PDB entry 4F4X | X-ray diffraction, 2.05 A resolution | chains A and T of the 3 polymer chains in the assembly

== Chain A ==
Name: DNA polymerase IV
From: Sulfolobus acidocaldarius
Notes: EC 2.7.7.7
Reference sequence: chimeric construct of Q4JB80, Q97W02: residues 1-231 from Q4JB80 (DPO4_SULAC) positions 1-231 (same numbers); residues 232-353 from Q97W02 positions 231-352 (UniProt number = residue number - 1)
Chain sequence (361 residues; numbered 1 to 361; the number before each row is that of its first residue):
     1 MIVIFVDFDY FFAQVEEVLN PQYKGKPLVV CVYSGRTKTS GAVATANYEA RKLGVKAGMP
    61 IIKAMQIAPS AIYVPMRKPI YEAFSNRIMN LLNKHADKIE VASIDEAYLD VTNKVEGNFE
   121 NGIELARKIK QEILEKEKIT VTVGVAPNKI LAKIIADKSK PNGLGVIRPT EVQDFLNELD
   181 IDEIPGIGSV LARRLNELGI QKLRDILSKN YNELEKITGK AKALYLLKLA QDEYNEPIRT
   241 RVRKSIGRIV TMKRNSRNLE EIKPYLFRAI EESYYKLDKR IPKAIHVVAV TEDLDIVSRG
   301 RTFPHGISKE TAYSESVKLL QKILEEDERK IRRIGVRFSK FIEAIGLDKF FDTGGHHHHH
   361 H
Disordered / not traced: 343-361
Construct notes: expression tag (354-361)
Ion coordination: Ca2+ site 1: Asp7, Phe8, Asp105 (together with 2'-deoxycytidine-5'-triphosphate); Ca2+ site 2: Asp7, Asp105, Glu106 (together with 2'-deoxycytidine-5'-triphosphate) (shared with 1 residue of chain P); Ca2+ site 3: Asp295 (shared with 1 residue of chain P)
Small-molecule neighbours: 2'-deoxycytidine-5'-triphosphate (DCP): Asp7, Phe8, Asp9, Tyr10, Phe11, Phe12, Ala44, Thr45, Tyr48, Arg51, Ala57, Gly58, Asp105, Lys160
Curated features (UniProtKB/Swiss-Prot):
  - active site: Glu106
  - binding site (Mg(2+)): Asp7, Asp105
  - site: Phe12 (Substrate discrimination)
From the paper describing this entry:
  - contacts within the chain: Arg36-Asn255 (hydrogen bond)
  - binding site for the 19-nt DNA strand (chain T): Thr251, Arg332

== Chain T ==
Molecule: 19-nt DNA strand
Sequence (19 nucleotides; each row starts with the number of its first residue):
     1 TTACGCCCTG ATCAGTGCC
Disordered / not traced: 1

== Interface between chain A and chain T ==
Pairs across the interface (48):
  Val32(A) with DG5(T), base contact; DC6(T), sugar contact
  Ser34(A) with DG5(T), hydrogen bond to the phosphate; DC6(T), phosphate contact
  Ser40(A) with DG5(T), phosphate contact
  Gly41(A) with DC4(T), sugar contact; DG5(T), phosphate contact
  Ala42(A) with DG5(T), base contact
  Gly58(A) with DG5(T), base contact
  Pro60(A) with DC4(T), sugar contact
  Ile62(A) with DA3(T), base contact; DC4(T), phosphate contact
  Lys63(A) with DA3(T), base contact
  Gln66(A) with DT2(T), base contact; DA3(T), hydrogen bond to the base
  Ala102(A) with DT9(T), sugar contact; DG10(T), phosphate contact
  Gly219(A) with DC13(T), phosphate contact
  Ala221(A) with DT12(T), phosphate contact
  Lys222(A) with DA11(T), hydrogen bond to the phosphate; DT12(T), salt bridge to the phosphate
  Arg241(A) with DT9(T), base contact; DG10(T), salt bridge to the phosphate; DA11(T), salt bridge to the phosphate
  Val242(A) with DT9(T), sugar contact
  Arg243(A) with DC8(T), salt bridge to the phosphate; DT9(T), hydrogen bond to the base
  Lys244(A) with DT9(T), hydrogen bond to the phosphate
  Ser245(A) with DC8(T), sugar contact; DT9(T), hydrogen bond to the phosphate
  Ile246(A) with DC8(T), phosphate contact
  Gly247(A) with DC8(T), hydrogen bond to the phosphate
  Arg248(A) with DC6(T), hydrogen bond to the phosphate; DC7(T), salt bridge to the phosphate
  Ile249(A) with DC6(T), sugar contact; DC7(T), hydrogen bond to the phosphate
  Val250(A) with DC6(T), phosphate contact
  Thr251(A) with DG5(T), sugar contact; DC6(T), hydrogen bond to the phosphate
  Lys276(A) with DC7(T), salt bridge to the phosphate
  Leu294(A) with DC4(T), base contact
  Arg332(A) with DC4(T), salt bridge to the phosphate; DG5(T), salt bridge to the phosphate
  Arg333(A) with DC4(T), sugar contact; DG5(T), salt bridge to the phosphate; DC6(T), phosphate contact
  Arg337(A) with DC8(T), sugar contact; DG10(T), hydrogen bond to the base
Interface residues without a listed pair, chain A (35 interface residues in all): Tyr33, Val43, Ala44, Met76, Lys78

== Overview ==
35 residues of chain A and 12 residues of chain T are in contact; the contacts include 11 hydrogen bonds and 9
salt bridges. Among the polar pairs are Gln66(A)-DA3(T), Arg243(A)-DT9(T) and Arg337(A)-DG10(T). The paper
reports a binding site for the 19-nt DNA strand (chain T) at Thr251(A) and Arg332(A); contacts within the
chain involving Arg36(A) and Asn255(A).
Chain A is DNA polymerase IV (Sulfolobus acidocaldarius) and chain T is a 19-nt DNA strand; the structure,
Y-family DNA polymerase chimera Dbh-Dpo4-Dpo4 #2, was determined by X-ray diffraction (same publication as
4F4W, 4F4Y, 4F4Z, 4F50 and 4HYK).
